6NCH - chains A and B; structure by X-ray diffraction, 2.00 A resolution.

Chain A (and B):
Protein: Phosphohydrolase (MutT/nudix family protein)
Source organism: Bacillus cereus (strain ATCC 14579 / DSM 31 / JCM 2152 / NBRC 15305 / NCIMB 9373 / NRRL B-3711)
Notes: chain B of this document is another copy of the same molecule, construct and numbering; everything in this record applies to it too
UniProt: Q81EE8 (Q81EE8_BACCR); numbering as in UniProt (aligned over 1-205)
Sequence (205 residues; row label = number of the first residue in the row):
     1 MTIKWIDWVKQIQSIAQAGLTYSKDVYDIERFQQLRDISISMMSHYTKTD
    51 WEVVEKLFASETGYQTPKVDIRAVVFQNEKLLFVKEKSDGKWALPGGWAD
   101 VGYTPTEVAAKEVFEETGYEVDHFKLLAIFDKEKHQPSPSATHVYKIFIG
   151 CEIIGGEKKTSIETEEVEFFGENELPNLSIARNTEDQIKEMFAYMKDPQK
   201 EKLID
Unresolved in the structure: 1 (chain B: 1, 134-141)
Reported in the primary citation:
  - binding site for D-ribose: Arg31
  - binding site for phosphate ion: Tyr22, Trp98
  - catalytic residues: Glu163 (citing earlier work)

Chain A / chain B interface:
Pairs across the interface (142; chain A residue first):
  Ile3(A) - Val54(B)  hydrophobic
  Lys4(A) - Tyr46(B)  hydrogen bond (backbone-side chain)
  Trp5(A) - Tyr46(B)  hydrogen bond (backbone-side chain)
  Trp5(A) - Trp51(B)  hydrophobic
  Trp5(A) - Glu52(B)  hydrogen bond (side chain-backbone)
  Ile6(A) - Leu57(B)  hydrophobic
  Trp8(A) - Ser41(B)
  Trp8(A) - Met42(B)  hydrophobic
  Trp8(A) - His45(B)
  Trp8(A) - Tyr46(B)  hydrophobic
  Gln11(A) - Ile38(B)
  Gln11(A) - Val101(B)
  Ile12(A) - Ile12(B)  hydrophobic
  Ile12(A) - Met42(B)  hydrophobic
  Ile15(A) - Arg31(B)
  Ile15(A) - Gln34(B)
  Ile15(A) - Leu35(B)  hydrophobic
  Ile15(A) - Ile38(B)  hydrophobic
  Gly19(A) - Arg31(B)
  Tyr22(A) - Arg31(B)
  Tyr22(A) - Trp98(B)  hydrogen bond
  Ser23(A) - Asp28(B)  hydrogen bond
  Ser23(A) - Arg31(B)
  Asp28(A) - Ser23(B)  hydrogen bond
  Asp28(A) - Asp28(B)
  Asp28(A) - Phe32(B)
  Arg31(A) - Ile15(B)
  Arg31(A) - Ala18(B)
  Arg31(A) - Gly19(B)
  Arg31(A) - Tyr22(B)
  Arg31(A) - Phe32(B)
  Phe32(A) - Asp28(B)
  Phe32(A) - Arg31(B)
  Phe32(A) - Phe32(B)  hydrophobic
  Gln34(A) - Ile15(B)
  Leu35(A) - Ile12(B)  hydrophobic
  Leu35(A) - Ile15(B)  hydrophobic
  Leu35(A) - Leu35(B)  hydrophobic
  Ile38(A) - Gln11(B)
  Ile38(A) - Ile12(B)  hydrophobic
  Ile38(A) - Ile15(B)  hydrophobic
  Ser41(A) - Trp8(B)
  Met42(A) - Trp8(B)  hydrophobic
  Met42(A) - Val9(B)  hydrophobic
  Met42(A) - Ile12(B)  hydrophobic
  Met42(A) - Trp51(B)  hydrophobic
  Met43(A) - Leu57(B)  hydrophobic
  His45(A) - Lys4(B)
  His45(A) - Trp8(B)
  Tyr46(A) - Lys4(B)  hydrogen bond (side chain-backbone)
  Tyr46(A) - Trp5(B)  hydrogen bond (side chain-backbone)
  Tyr46(A) - Trp8(B)  hydrophobic
  Tyr46(A) - Asp50(B)  hydrogen bond
  Tyr46(A) - Trp51(B)  hydrophobic
  Tyr46(A) - Val53(B)
  Tyr46(A) - Val54(B)  hydrogen bond (backbone-backbone)
  Thr47(A) - Val54(B)
  Thr47(A) - Glu55(B)
  Thr47(A) - Leu57(B)
  Thr47(A) - Phe58(B)
  Lys48(A) - Val53(B)
  Lys48(A) - Glu55(B)
  Thr49(A) - Phe58(B)
  Lys56(A) - Gly63(B)
  Leu57(A) - Phe58(B)  hydrophobic
  Leu57(A) - Glu61(B)
  Leu57(A) - Thr62(B)
  Leu57(A) - Gly63(B)
  Ser60(A) - Gln65(B)
  Thr62(A) - Lys68(B)  hydrogen bond (backbone-side chain)
  Gly63(A) - Lys68(B)
  Tyr64(A) - Lys68(B)  hydrogen bond (backbone-side chain)
  Tyr64(A) - Trp98(B)  hydrophobic
  Tyr64(A) - Asp100(B)  hydrogen bond
  Gln65(A) - Ala99(B)
  Gln65(A) - Val101(B)
  Thr66(A) - Lys68(B)
  Thr66(A) - Val69(B)  hydrogen bond (side chain-backbone)
  Thr66(A) - Trp98(B)
  Thr66(A) - Ala99(B)
  Pro67(A) - Ala99(B)
  Lys68(A) - Gly63(B)
  Lys68(A) - Tyr64(B)  hydrogen bond (side chain-backbone)
  Lys68(A) - Thr66(B)
  Val69(A) - Thr66(B)  hydrogen bond (backbone-side chain)
  Val69(A) - Val69(B)  hydrophobic
  Val69(A) - Tyr145(B)  hydrophobic
  Trp98(A) - Tyr64(B)  hydrophobic
  Trp98(A) - Thr66(B)
  Ala99(A) - Thr66(B)
  Ala99(A) - Pro67(B)
  Ala99(A) - Tyr145(B)
  Asp100(A) - Tyr64(B)  hydrogen bond
  Val101(A) - Thr66(B)
  Val101(A) - Pro67(B)
  Val101(A) - His143(B)
  Gly102(A) - Glu133(B)
  Gly102(A) - His143(B)
  Tyr103(A) - Asp131(B)
  Tyr103(A) - Glu133(B)
  Tyr103(A) - Tyr145(B)  hydrogen bond (backbone-side chain)
  Thr104(A) - Asp131(B)
  Thr104(A) - Glu133(B)
  Thr104(A) - Tyr145(B)
  Thr104(A) - Asp205(B)  hydrogen bond (side chain-backbone)
  Pro105(A) - Tyr145(B)
  Pro105(A) - Asp205(B)
  Thr106(A) - Ile204(B)
  Thr106(A) - Asp205(B)  hydrogen bond (side chain-backbone)
  Val108(A) - Tyr145(B)
  Lys125(A) - Glu201(B)  salt bridge
  Leu126(A) - Leu126(B)  hydrophobic
  Leu126(A) - Leu203(B)
  Leu126(A) - Ile204(B)  hydrophobic
  Ile129(A) - Leu126(B)  hydrophobic
  Ile129(A) - Ile129(B)  hydrophobic
  Asp131(A) - Tyr103(B)
  Asp131(A) - Thr104(B)
  Pro139(A) - Leu57(B)
  Ser140(A) - Leu57(B)
  Ala141(A) - Leu57(B)
  Ala141(A) - Phe58(B)  hydrophobic
  Thr142(A) - Glu61(B)
  His143(A) - Gly102(B)  hydrogen bond (side chain-backbone)
  His143(A) - Tyr103(B)
  Tyr145(A) - Ala99(B)
  Tyr145(A) - Tyr103(B)  hydrogen bond (side chain-backbone)
  Tyr145(A) - Thr104(B)
  Tyr145(A) - Pro105(B)
  Tyr145(A) - Val108(B)
  Ile147(A) - Ile129(B)  hydrophobic
  Ile149(A) - Ile204(B)  hydrophobic
  Gln199(A) - Gln199(B)
  Glu201(A) - Lys125(B)
  Lys202(A) - Lys202(B)
  Ile204(A) - Pro105(B)  hydrophobic
  Ile204(A) - Thr106(B)
  Ile204(A) - Leu126(B)  hydrophobic
  Ile204(A) - Ile149(B)  hydrophobic
  Asp205(A) - Thr104(B)  hydrogen bond (backbone-side chain)
  Asp205(A) - Pro105(B)
  Asp205(A) - Thr106(B)  hydrogen bond (backbone-side chain)
Interface residues without a listed pair, chain A (77 interface residues in all): Thr2, Val9, Lys10, Ser14, Gln17, Ala18, Asp25, Val54, Phe58, Glu61, Phe124, Ala128, Lys134, Leu203
Interface residues without a listed pair, chain B (66 interface residues in all): Ile3, Ile71, Ala128, Ile147

Summary:
77 residues of chain A face 66 of chain B across their interface, with 24 hydrogen bonds and 1 salt bridge.
Among the polar pairs are Lys125(A)-Glu201(B), Lys4(A)-Tyr46(B) and Trp5(A)-Tyr46(B). The paper reports the
catalytic residue Glu163(A); a binding site for phosphate ion at Tyr22(A) and Trp98(A).
Both chains are Phosphohydrolase (MutT/nudix family protein) (Bacillus cereus (strain ATCC 14579 / DSM 31 /
JCM 2152 / NBRC 15305 / NCIMB 9373 / NRRL B-3711)). Entry 6NCH (Crystal structure of CDP-Chase: Raster data
collection) was determined by X-ray diffraction (same publication as 6NCI and 6NCK).
